8IA0 - chains C1 and LB of the 64 polymer chains in the assembly; structure by electron microscopy, 2.70 A resolution.

[Chain C1]
Molecule: 3341-nt RNA strand
Source organism: Chaetomium thermophilum
Sequence (3341 nucleotides; each row starts with the number of its first residue):
     1 GGUUGACCUCGGAUCAGGUAGGAGGACCCGCUGAACUUAAGCAUAUCAAU
    51 AAGCGGAGGAAAAGAAACCAACAGGGAUUGCCCUAGUAACGGCGAGUGAA
   101 GCGGCAACAGCUCAAAUUUGAAAGCUGGCUUCGGCCCGCGUUGUAAUUUG
   151 GAGAGGAUGCUUUGGGCGAGGCUCCUUCUGAGUUCCCUGGAACGGGACGC
   201 CACAGAGGGUGAGAGCCCCGUAUAGUUGGAAGCCAAGCCUGUGUAAAGCU
   251 CCUUCGACGAGUCGAGUAGUUUGGGAAUGCUGCUCAAAAUGGGAGGUAAA
   301 UUUCUUCUAAAGCUAAAUACCGGCCAGAGACCGAUAGCGCACAAGUAGAG
   351 UGAUCGAAAGAUGAAAAGCACUUUGAAAAGAGGGUUAAAUAGCACGUGAA
   401 AUUGUUGAAAGGGAAGCGCUUGUGACCAGACUUGCGCCCGGCGGAUCAUC
   451 CGGUGUUCUCACCGGUGCACUCCGCCGGGCUCAGGCCAGCAUCGGUUCUG
   501 GCGGGGGGAUAAAGGCCCAGGGAAUGUGGCUCCUCCGGGAGUGUUAUAGC
   551 CCUGGGUGUAAUACCCUCGCCGGGACCGAGGACCGCGCUCUGCAAGGAUG
   601 CUGGCGUAAUGGUCACCAGCGACCCGUCUUGAAACACGGACCAAGGAGUC
   651 AAGGUUUUGCGCGAGUGUUUGGGUGUAAAACCCGCACGCGUAAUGAAAGU
   701 GAACGUAGGUGAGAGCUUCGGCGCAUCAUCGACCGAUCCUGAUGUAUUCG
   751 GAUGGAUUUGAGUAGGAGCGUUAAGCCUUGGACCCGAAAGAUGGUGAACU
   801 AUGCUUGGAUAGGGUGAAGCCAGAGGAAACUCUGGUGGAGGCUCGCAGCG
   851 GUUCUGACGUGCAAAUCGAUCGUCAAAUCUGAGCAUGGGGGCGAAAGACU
   901 AAUCGAACCAUCUAGUAGCUGGUUACCGCCGAAGUUUCCCUCAGGAUAGC
   951 AGUGUCGACCUUCAGUUUUAUGAGGUAAAGCGAAUGAUUAGGGACUCGGG
  1001 GGCGAUUUUUAGCCUUCAUCCAUUCUCAAACUUUAAAUAUGUAAGAAGCC
  1051 CUUGUUACUUAACUGAACGUGGGCAUUCGAAUGUAUCGACACUAGUGGGC
  1101 CAUUUUUGGUAAGCAGAACUGGCGAUGCGGGAUGAACCGAACGCGGGGUU
  1151 AAGGUGCCGGAGUGGACGCUCAUCAGACACCACAAAAGGCGUUAGUACAU
  1201 CUUGACAGCAGGACGGUGGCCAUGGAAGUCGGAAUCCGCUAAGGACUGUG
  1251 UAACAACUCACCUGCCGAAUGUACUAGCCCUGAAAAUGGAUGGCGCUCAA
  1301 GCGUCCCACCCAUACCCCGCCCUCAGGGUAGAAACGAUGCCCUGAGGAGU
  1351 AGGCGGCCGUGGAGGUCAGUGACGAAGCCUAGGGCGUGAGCCCGGGUCGA
  1401 ACGGCCUCUAGUGCAGAUCUUGGUGGUAGUAGCAAAUACUUCAAUGAGAA
  1451 CUUGAAGGACCGAAGUGGGGAAAGGUUCCAUGUGAACAGCGGUUGGACAU
  1501 GGGUUAGUCGAUCCUAAGCCAUAGGGAAGUUCCGUUUCAAAGGGGCACUC
  1551 GUGCCCCGUGUGGCGAAAGGGAAGCCGGUUAAUAUUCCGGCACCUGGAUG
  1601 UGGGUUUUGCGCGGCAACGCAACUGAACGCGGAGACGACGGCGGGGGCCC
  1651 CGGGCAGAGUUCUCUUUUCUUCUUAACGGUCUAUCACCCUGGAAACAGUU
  1701 UGUCUGGAGAUAGGGUUUAAUGGCCGGAAGAGCCCGACACUUCUGUCGGG
  1751 UCCGGUGCGCUCUCGACGUCCCUUGAAAAUCCGCGGGAGGGAAUAAUUCU
  1801 CACGCCAGGUCGUACUCAUAACCGCAGCAGGUCCCCAAGGUGAACAGCCU
  1851 CUGGUUGAUAGAACAAUGUAGAUAAGGGAAGUCGGCAAAAUAGAUCCGUA
  1901 ACUUCGGGAAAAGGAUUGGCUCUAAGGGUUGGGCACGUUGGGCUUUGGGC
  1951 GGACGCCCUGGGAGCAGAGGGCCUCUAGCCGGGCAACCGGCCGGCGGCCC
  2001 UCAGCACCCGGGGUUGAAGCCCUUAGCAGGCUUCGGCCGUCCGGCGUGCG
  2051 GUUAACAACCAACUUAGAACUGGUACGGACAGGGGGAAUCUGACUGUCUA
  2101 AUUAAAACAUAGCAUUGCGAUGGCCAGAAAGUGGUGUUGACGCAAUGUGA
  2151 UUUCUGCCCAGUGCUCUGAAUGUCAAAGUGAAGAAAUUCAACCAAGCGCG
  2201 GGUAAACGGCGGGAGUAACUAUGACUCUCUUAAGGUAGCCAAAUGCCUCG
  2251 UCAUCUAAUUAGUGACGCGCAUGAAUGGAUUAACGAGAUUCCCACUGUCC
  2301 CUAUCUACUAUCUAGCGAAACCACAGCCAAGGGAACGGGCUUGGCAAAAU
  2351 CAGCGGGGAAAGAAGACCCUGUUGAGCUUGACUCUAGUUUGACAUUGUGA
  2401 AAAGACAUAGGAGGUGUAGAAUAGGUGGGAGCUUCGGCGCCAGUGAAAUA
  2451 CCACUACUCCUAUUGUUUUUUUACUUAUUCAAUGAAGCGGGGCUGGACUU
  2501 GCGUCCAACUUCUGGAGUUAAGGUCCUUCGCGGGCCGACCCGGGUUGAAG
  2551 ACAUUGUCAGGUGGGGAGUUUGGCUGGGGCGGCACAUCUGUUAAACCAUA
  2601 ACGCAGGUGUCCUAAGGGGGGCUCAUGGAGAACAGAAAUCUCCAGUAGAA
  2651 CAAAAGGGUAAAAGUCCCCUUGAUUUUGAUUUUCAGUGUGAAUACAAACC
  2701 AUGAAAGUGUGGCCUAUCGAUCCUUUAGUCCCUCGAAAUUUGAGGCUAGA
  2751 GGUGCCAGAAAAGUUACCACAGGGAUAACUGGCUUGUGGCGGCCAAGCGU
  2801 UCAUAGCGACGUCGCUUUUUGAUCCUUCGAUGUCGGCUCUUCCUAUCAUA
  2851 CCGAAGCAGAAUUCGGUAAGCGUUGGAUUGUUCACCCACUAAUAGGGAAC
  2901 GUGAGCUGGGUUUAGACCGUCGUGAGACAGGUUAGUUUUACCCUACUGAU
  2951 GAACUCGUCGCAAUGGUAAUUCAGCUUAGUACGAGAGGAACCGCUGAUUC
  3001 AGAUAAUUGGUUUUUGCGGUUGUCCGACCGGGCAGUGCCGCGAAGCUACC
  3051 AUCUGCUGGAUAAUGGCUGAACGCCUCUAAGUCAGAAUCCAUGCCAGAAC
  3101 GCGACGAUACUACCCGCACGUUGUAGACGUAUAAGAAUAGGCUCCGGCCU
  3151 CGUAUCCUAGCAGGCGAUUCCUCCGCCGGCCUCGAAGUGGCCGUCGGUAA
  3201 UUCGCGUAUUGCAAUUUAGACACGCGCGGGAUCAAAUCCUUUGCAGACGA
  3251 CUUAGAUGUGCGAAAGGGUCCUGUAAGCAGUAGAGUAGCCUUGUUGUUAC
  3301 GAUCUGCUGAGGGUAAGCCCUCCUUCGCCUAGAUUUCCCAG
Disordered / not traced: 1-2, 693-706, 847-854, 865-867, 901-905, 987-1028, 1074-1076, 1887-1893, 1914-1917, 2028-2040, 2082-2083, 2095, 2101-2109, 2150-2152, 2207-2242, 2273-2276, 2281, 2359-2362, 2485-2545, 2571-2721, 2753-2756, 2801-2804, 2817-2832, 2900-2903, 2911-2914, 2937-2940, 3338-3341

[Chain LB]
Name: 60S ribosomal protein L3-like protein
Source organism: Chaetomium thermophilum
UniProt: G0RXW1 (G0RXW1_CHATD); residues 1-392 here = UniProt positions 1-392
Amino-acid sequence (392 residues; row label = number of the first residue in the row):
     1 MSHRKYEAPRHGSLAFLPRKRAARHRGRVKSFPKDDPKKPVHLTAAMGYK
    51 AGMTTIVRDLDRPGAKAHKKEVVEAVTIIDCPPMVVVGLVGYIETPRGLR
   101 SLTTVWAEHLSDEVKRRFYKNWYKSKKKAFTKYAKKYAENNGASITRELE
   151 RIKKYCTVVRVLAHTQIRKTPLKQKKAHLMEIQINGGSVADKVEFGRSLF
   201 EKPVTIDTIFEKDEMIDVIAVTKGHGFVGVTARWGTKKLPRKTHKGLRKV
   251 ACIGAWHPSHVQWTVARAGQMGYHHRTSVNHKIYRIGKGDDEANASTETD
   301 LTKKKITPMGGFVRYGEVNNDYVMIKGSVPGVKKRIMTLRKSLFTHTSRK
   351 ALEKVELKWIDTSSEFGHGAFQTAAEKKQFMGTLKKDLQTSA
Disordered / not traced: 1-11, 238-261, 392

[Chain C1 / chain LB interface]
Residue-residue contacts (263):
  A1865(C1) with Phe227(LB), hydrogen bond to the sugar
  A1866(C1) with Phe227(LB), sugar contact; Val228(LB), sugar contact; Gly229(LB), hydrogen bond to the sugar
  C2301(C1) with Lys237(LB), salt bridge to the phosphate
  U2302(C1) with Lys237(LB), phosphate contact
  G2353(C1) with Phe227(LB), sugar contact
  C2354(C1) with Arg267(LB), phosphate contact
  G2355(C1) with Arg267(LB), salt bridge to the phosphate
  U2840(C1) with Gln262(LB), sugar contact; Thr264(LB), hydrogen bond to the sugar
  U2841(C1) with Thr264(LB), sugar contact
  C2946(C1) with Gln262(LB), hydrogen bond to the sugar; Trp263(LB), sugar contact
  U2947(C1) with Arg233(LB), hydrogen bond to the sugar; Trp263(LB), phosphate contact; Arg267(LB), sugar contact; Ala268(LB), hydrogen bond to the sugar
  G2948(C1) with Leu17(LB), phosphate contact; Pro18(LB), phosphate contact; Arg19(LB), hydrogen bond to the phosphate; Lys20(LB), phosphate contact; Arg233(LB), hydrogen bond to the phosphate; Gly269(LB), sugar contact; Gln270(LB), hydrogen bond to the sugar
  A2949(C1) with Lys20(LB), phosphate contact; Arg21(LB), hydrogen bond to the phosphate
  U2950(C1) with Arg21(LB), salt bridge to the phosphate
  G2957(C1) with Phe118(LB), hydrogen bond to the sugar; Lys120(LB), hydrogen bond to the phosphate
  U2958(C1) with Arg117(LB), sugar contact; Phe118(LB), sugar contact; Lys120(LB), salt bridge to the phosphate; Leu179(LB), sugar contact
  C2959(C1) with Arg26(LB), salt bridge to the phosphate; Leu162(LB), sugar contact; Glu181(LB), hydrogen bond to the sugar
  G2960(C1) with Arg24(LB), salt bridge to the phosphate; Arg26(LB), salt bridge to the phosphate; Tyr92(LB), hydrogen bond to the sugar; Arg160(LB), hydrogen bond to the phosphate; Met180(LB), phosphate contact; Glu181(LB), hydrogen bond to the phosphate
  C2961(C1) with Arg97(LB), sugar contact; Leu99(LB), hydrogen bond to the sugar; Arg160(LB), salt bridge to the phosphate
  A2962(C1) with Arg28(LB), base contact; Gly98(LB), sugar contact; Leu99(LB), phosphate contact
  G2966(C1) with Leu14(LB), hydrogen bond to the sugar; Ala15(LB), hydrogen bond to the base; Trp263(LB), sugar contact
  U2967(C1) with Ala15(LB), sugar contact
  A2968(C1) with Gly12(LB), base contact; Ser13(LB), hydrogen bond to the base
  G2993(C1) with Arg349(LB), phosphate contact
  C2994(C1) with Pro63(LB), hydrogen bond to the sugar; Gly64(LB), sugar contact; Arg349(LB), salt bridge to the phosphate
  U2995(C1) with Arg62(LB), phosphate contact; Pro63(LB), sugar contact; Gly64(LB), hydrogen bond to the sugar; Ala65(LB), phosphate contact; Arg349(LB), phosphate contact
  G2996(C1) with Arg62(LB), salt bridge to the phosphate
  A3001(C1) with Gly12(LB), phosphate contact; Ser13(LB), phosphate contact; Phe16(LB), sugar contact
  G3002(C1) with Ser13(LB), phosphate contact; Phe16(LB), sugar contact; Arg19(LB), salt bridge to the phosphate; Arg276(LB), hydrogen bond to the phosphate
  A3003(C1) with Arg19(LB), salt bridge to the phosphate; Thr222(LB), sugar contact; Arg276(LB), salt bridge to the phosphate; Ser328(LB), base contact; Pro330(LB), sugar contact
  U3004(C1) with Lys50(LB), hydrogen bond to the phosphate; Met53(LB), hydrogen bond to the sugar; Thr222(LB), phosphate contact; Lys223(LB), hydrogen bond to the phosphate; Ser328(LB), sugar contact; Val329(LB), sugar contact; Pro330(LB), sugar contact; Gly331(LB), hydrogen bond to the phosphate
  A3005(C1) with Met53(LB), sugar contact; Lys223(LB), salt bridge to the phosphate
  A3006(C1) with Met53(LB), sugar contact; Thr54(LB), sugar contact; Thr55(LB), hydrogen bond to the base; Ala75(LB), base contact; Lys333(LB), phosphate contact
  U3007(C1) with Thr55(LB), sugar contact; Gly367(LB), phosphate contact
  A3043(C1) with Phe366(LB), hydrogen bond to the sugar; Gly367(LB), phosphate contact; His368(LB), salt bridge to the phosphate
  A3044(C1) with Glu365(LB), phosphate contact; Phe366(LB), sugar contact; Gly367(LB), phosphate contact
  G3045(C1) with Val313(LB), phosphate contact; Arg314(LB), salt bridge to the phosphate
  C3046(C1) with Lys223(LB), salt bridge to the phosphate
  U3047(C1) with His225(LB), salt bridge to the phosphate
  C3053(C1) with His281(LB), sugar contact; Lys326(LB), phosphate contact; Gly327(LB), sugar contact; Ser328(LB), sugar contact
  U3054(C1) with Val279(LB), hydrogen bond to the sugar; Asn280(LB), sugar contact; His281(LB), sugar contact; Lys326(LB), phosphate contact; Lys350(LB), salt bridge to the phosphate
  G3055(C1) with Asn280(LB), hydrogen bond to the phosphate
  C3056(C1) with Phe344(LB), base contact
  U3057(C1) with Phe344(LB), sugar contact; Thr347(LB), phosphate contact
  G3093(C1) with Ser31(LB), hydrogen bond to the phosphate; Arg340(LB), phosphate contact; Leu343(LB), phosphate contact; Phe344(LB), sugar contact
  C3094(C1) with Phe16(LB), sugar contact; Val29(LB), phosphate contact; Ser31(LB), hydrogen bond to the phosphate; Thr277(LB), phosphate contact; Arg340(LB), salt bridge to the phosphate
  C3095(C1) with Ala15(LB), sugar contact; Phe16(LB), sugar contact; Pro18(LB), sugar contact; Lys30(LB), salt bridge to the phosphate; His275(LB), salt bridge to the phosphate; Arg276(LB), phosphate contact; Thr277(LB), hydrogen bond to the phosphate
  A3096(C1) with Pro18(LB), sugar contact; Lys20(LB), phosphate contact; Lys30(LB), salt bridge to the phosphate; His275(LB), salt bridge to the phosphate
  G3097(C1) with Lys20(LB), salt bridge to the phosphate; Ala23(LB), phosphate contact; Arg28(LB), hydrogen bond to the base
  G3103(C1) with Arg100(LB), hydrogen bond to the phosphate; Ser101(LB), hydrogen bond to the sugar
  A3104(C1) with Ser101(LB), hydrogen bond to the sugar; Leu102(LB), sugar contact; Thr103(LB), sugar contact; Thr104(LB), hydrogen bond to the sugar
  C3105(C1) with Thr104(LB), sugar contact; Trp106(LB), hydrogen bond to the sugar
  G3106(C1) with Ala129(LB), sugar contact; Phe130(LB), hydrogen bond to the phosphate; Tyr133(LB), phosphate contact; Lys136(LB), salt bridge to the phosphate
  A3107(C1) with Lys128(LB), sugar contact; Phe130(LB), phosphate contact; Thr131(LB), phosphate contact; Lys132(LB), hydrogen bond to the phosphate; Tyr133(LB), hydrogen bond to the phosphate
  U3108(C1) with Lys128(LB), salt bridge to the phosphate; Lys132(LB), salt bridge to the phosphate
  C3183(C1) with Lys154(LB), salt bridge to the phosphate
  G3184(C1) with Ile93(LB), sugar contact; Arg100(LB), hydrogen bond to the base; Leu102(LB), base contact; Arg151(LB), base contact; Tyr155(LB), hydrogen bond to the phosphate
  A3185(C1) with Ile93(LB), phosphate contact; Glu94(LB), sugar contact; Thr95(LB), sugar contact; Pro96(LB), sugar contact
  A3186(C1) with Ile93(LB), phosphate contact; Thr95(LB), phosphate contact; Arg97(LB), salt bridge to the phosphate; Arg100(LB), salt bridge to the phosphate
  G3187(C1) with Arg151(LB), hydrogen bond to the base; Tyr155(LB), hydrogen bond to the base
  A3234(C1) with Lys126(LB), salt bridge to the phosphate; Lys128(LB), salt bridge to the phosphate
  A3235(C1) with Tyr119(LB), hydrogen bond to the phosphate; Ser125(LB), phosphate contact; Lys126(LB), hydrogen bond to the phosphate
  A3236(C1) with Tyr119(LB), phosphate contact; Lys120(LB), hydrogen bond to the phosphate; Asn121(LB), hydrogen bond to the phosphate
  U3237(C1) with Lys120(LB), phosphate contact; Asn121(LB), hydrogen bond to the phosphate; Lys124(LB), hydrogen bond to the base
  C3238(C1) with Lys124(LB), base contact
  C3244(C1) with His25(LB), hydrogen bond to the base; Leu172(LB), base contact; Gln174(LB), hydrogen bond to the base; Val332(LB), sugar contact; Lys334(LB), base contact; Arg335(LB), hydrogen bond to the phosphate
  A3245(C1) with Lys223(LB), phosphate contact; Gly224(LB), hydrogen bond to the phosphate; Tyr273(LB), sugar contact; Val332(LB), phosphate contact; Arg335(LB), salt bridge to the phosphate
  G3246(C1) with Arg21(LB), sugar contact; Gly224(LB), phosphate contact; His225(LB), hydrogen bond to the phosphate; Gly226(LB), hydrogen bond to the phosphate; Gln270(LB), hydrogen bond to the phosphate
  A3247(C1) with Gly226(LB), phosphate contact; Phe227(LB), hydrogen bond to the phosphate
  G3249(C1) with Arg21(LB), hydrogen bond to the base
  A3250(C1) with Arg21(LB), hydrogen bond to the base
  C3251(C1) with Tyr273(LB), hydrogen bond to the sugar
  U3252(C1) with His25(LB), sugar contact; Gln174(LB), sugar contact
  U3253(C1) with Arg117(LB), salt bridge to the phosphate; Gln174(LB), hydrogen bond to the phosphate; Lys176(LB), phosphate contact
  A3254(C1) with Arg116(LB), salt bridge to the phosphate; Lys173(LB), sugar contact; Gln174(LB), phosphate contact; Lys175(LB), hydrogen bond to the phosphate; Lys176(LB), salt bridge to the phosphate
  G3255(C1) with Arg116(LB), salt bridge to the phosphate; Tyr123(LB), stacking on the base; Lys175(LB), salt bridge to the phosphate
  A3256(C1) with Tyr123(LB), hydrogen bond to the sugar; Lys124(LB), base contact; Lys127(LB), sugar contact
  U3257(C1) with Lys127(LB), salt bridge to the phosphate
  U3259(C1) with Arg168(LB), hydrogen bond to the base
  G3260(C1) with Lys175(LB), hydrogen bond to the sugar
  C3261(C1) with Lys173(LB), phosphate contact
  G3268(C1) with Gly310(LB), base contact; Lys386(LB), salt bridge to the phosphate
  U3269(C1) with Met309(LB), phosphate contact; Gly310(LB), sugar contact; Ser364(LB), hydrogen bond to the sugar; Phe366(LB), base contact; Lys377(LB), salt bridge to the phosphate
  C3270(C1) with Ser364(LB), phosphate contact; Phe366(LB), hydrogen bond to the sugar; Gly367(LB), sugar contact; His368(LB), phosphate contact; Gly369(LB), phosphate contact; Lys377(LB), salt bridge to the phosphate
  C3271(C1) with His368(LB), phosphate contact
  U3308(C1) with Lys385(LB), salt bridge to the phosphate
  G3309(C1) with Met381(LB), hydrogen bond to the base; Thr383(LB), base contact; Leu384(LB), base contact
  A3310(C1) with Leu384(LB), phosphate contact; Lys385(LB), phosphate contact
  G3311(C1) with Lys385(LB), salt bridge to the phosphate
  A3315(C1) with Phe366(LB), base contact
  G3317(C1) with Arg314(LB), base contact
  C3318(C1) with Phe312(LB), sugar contact; Val313(LB), sugar contact; Arg314(LB), hydrogen bond to the sugar; Phe366(LB), sugar contact
  C3319(C1) with Gly310(LB), sugar contact; Phe312(LB), sugar contact; Arg314(LB), phosphate contact; Gly316(LB), phosphate contact; Glu317(LB), hydrogen bond to the sugar
  C3320(C1) with Glu317(LB), sugar contact
  G3332(C1) with Lys124(LB), base contact
  A3333(C1) with Lys124(LB), base contact
Also at the interface, not in a pair above, chain C1 (104 interface residues in all): C2300, A2303, G2965, U3008, U3052, U3232, C3233, A3275
Also at the interface, not in a pair above, chain LB (145 interface residues in all): Glu74, Pro171, His178, Thr231, Met271, His274, Gly311, Tyr315, Thr345, Asp361, Ala370, Phe371, Phe380

[In short]
104 residues of chain C1 and 145 residues of chain LB are in contact, with 74 hydrogen bonds, 45 salt bridges
and 1 aromatic stacking contact. Among the polar pairs are G2966(C1)-Ala15(LB), A2968(C1)-Ser13(LB) and
A3006(C1)-Thr55(LB).
Chain C1 is a 3341-nt RNA strand and chain LB is 60S ribosomal protein L3-like protein, both from Chaetomium
thermophilum; the structure, Cryo-EM structure of a Chaetomium thermophilum pre-60S ribosomal subunit - State
Puf6, was determined by electron microscopy together with 8I9P, 8I9T, 8I9V, 8I9W, 8I9X, 8I9Y and 8I9Z from the
same study.
